Entry 7B70 (electron microscopy, 4.00 A resolution); this record covers chains E and I of the 10 polymer chains in the assembly.

# Chain E
Molecule: Probable trafficking protein particle complex subunit 2
From: Drosophila melanogaster
UniProt: Q9VUZ1 (TPPC2_DROME); numbering as in UniProt (aligned over 1-139)
Chain sequence (139 residues; each row starts with the number of its first residue):
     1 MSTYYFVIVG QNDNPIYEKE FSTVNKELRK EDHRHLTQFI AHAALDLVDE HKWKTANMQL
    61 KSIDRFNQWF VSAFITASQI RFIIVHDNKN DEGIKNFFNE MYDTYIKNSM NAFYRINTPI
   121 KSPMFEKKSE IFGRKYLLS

# Chain I
Molecule: FI18195p1
From: Drosophila melanogaster
UniProt: Q9VW22 (Q9VW22_DROME); residue numbers follow UniProt; this construct covers 355-600
Chain sequence (246 residues; row label = number of the first residue in the row):
   355 DNLRHFVQDY AVRALIPYIE HLVAILAEGV TNKKGVSKSL LSATKRWFVT SKPGAGANNQ
   415 NAVIYTNESA ELQTRKLGDL YFMFGHYNLA FQSYHQAKRD FNADSAWQYY AGALEMAALS
   475 AFMLGTAQRK TYDYMEDAIV CYLTVCKLQQ FATRATLLSM ECLKTARLYS EVAKQLIRMT
   535 NEESDLRSAL LLEQAAYCFL VTQPPMHRKY AFHIVLAGNR YSRAGQRKHA YRCYRQAYQV
   595 FQKREW
Disordered / not traced: 386-423

# How chain E and chain I interact
Residue-residue contacts (24; chain E residue first):
  Asn12(E) with Trp600(I), hydrogen bond (backbone-side chain)
  Asp13(E) with Trp600(I)
  Asn14(E) with Trp600(I)
  Pro15(E) with Trp600(I)
  Leu36(E) with Phe566(I), hydrophobic
  Phe39(E) with Arg562(I); Lys563(I); Phe566(I), hydrophobic; Phe595(I), hydrophobic
  His42(E) with Arg562(I); Arg598(I); Trp600(I)
  Ala43(E) with Met560(I), hydrophobic; Lys563(I)
  Leu45(E) with Arg598(I)
  Asp46(E) with Pro558(I); Pro559(I); Met560(I); His561(I), hydrogen bond (side chain-backbone); Arg562(I); Arg598(I), salt bridge
  Leu47(E) with Pro559(I), hydrophobic
  Glu50(E) with Pro559(I)
  Phe66(E) with Lys563(I)
Other interface residues (no listed pair), chain E (14 interface residues in all): Ile40
Other interface residues (no listed pair), chain I (11 interface residues in all): Phe553

# In short
Chain E and chain I form an interface of 14 and 11 residues respectively; the contacts include 2 hydrogen
bonds and 1 salt bridge. Polar pairs include Asp46(E)-Arg598(I), Asn12(E)-Trp600(I) and Asp46(E)-His561(I).
Chain E is Probable trafficking protein particle complex subunit 2 and chain I is FI18195p1, both from
Drosophila melanogaster; the structure, TRAPPCore plus C8 (355-596) and C11 (1-718) from MiniTRAPPIII, was
determined by electron microscopy together with 7B6D, 7B6E, 7B6H and 7B6R from the same study.
